1AF6 - chains B and C of the 3 polymer chains in the assembly; structure by X-ray diffraction, 2.40 A resolution.

Chain B (and C):
Name: Maltoporin
From: Escherichia coli
Notes: chain C of this document is another copy of the same molecule, construct and numbering; everything in this record applies to it too
UniProt: P02943 (LAMB_ECOLI); residues 1-421 here correspond to UniProt positions 26-446 (UniProt number = residue number + 25)
Sequence (421 residues; row label = number of the first residue in the row):
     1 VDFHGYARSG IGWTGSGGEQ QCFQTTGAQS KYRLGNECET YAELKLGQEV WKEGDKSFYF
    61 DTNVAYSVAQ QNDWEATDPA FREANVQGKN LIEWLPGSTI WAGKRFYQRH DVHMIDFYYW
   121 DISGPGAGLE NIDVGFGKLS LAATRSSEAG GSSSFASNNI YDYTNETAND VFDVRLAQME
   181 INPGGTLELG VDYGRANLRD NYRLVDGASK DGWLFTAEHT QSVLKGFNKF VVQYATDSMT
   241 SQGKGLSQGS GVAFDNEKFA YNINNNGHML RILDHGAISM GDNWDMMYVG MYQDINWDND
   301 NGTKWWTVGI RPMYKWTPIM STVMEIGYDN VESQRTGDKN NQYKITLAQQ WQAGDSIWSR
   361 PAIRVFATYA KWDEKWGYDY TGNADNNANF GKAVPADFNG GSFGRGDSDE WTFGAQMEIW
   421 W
Disulfide bonds: Cys22-Cys38
Metal / ion sites: Mg2+ site 1: Asp78 (shared with 1 residue of chain A; Asp78(C) of chain C); Mg2+ site 2 near Asp338 (its only coordinating residue here)

Interface between chain B and chain C:
Contacting residue pairs - 77 pairs, chain B then chain C:
  Val1(B) - Phe3(C)  hydrophobic
  Tyr41(B) - Trp74(C)  hydrophobic
  Leu46(B) - Phe3(C)  hydrophobic
  Val50(B) - Pro361(C)
  Trp51(B) - Ile319(C)  hydrophobic
  Trp51(B) - Ala353(C)  hydrophobic
  Trp51(B) - Gly354(C)
  Lys56(B) - Ile319(C)
  Phe58(B) - Gln352(C)
  Phe58(B) - Ala353(C)  hydrophobic
  Phe58(B) - Pro361(C)  hydrophobic
  Phe60(B) - Ile419(C)  hydrophobic
  Phe60(B) - Trp421(C)  hydrophobic
  Val64(B) - Tyr66(C)
  Asp78(B) - Ala76(C)
  Asp78(B) - Thr77(C)
  Asp78(B) - Asp78(C)
  Pro79(B) - Glu75(C)
  Pro79(B) - Ala76(C)
  Pro79(B) - Thr77(C)  hydrogen bond (backbone-backbone)
  Pro79(B) - Pro79(C)
  Ala80(B) - Trp74(C)  hydrophobic
  Ala80(B) - Glu75(C)
  Ala80(B) - Ala76(C)  hydrophobic
  Phe81(B) - Thr40(C)
  Phe81(B) - Ala42(C)  hydrophobic
  Phe81(B) - Tyr66(C)  hydrophobic
  Phe81(B) - Asp73(C)
  Phe81(B) - Glu75(C)  hydrogen bond (backbone-backbone)
  Arg82(B) - Asp73(C)  salt bridge
  Arg82(B) - Trp74(C)
  Ala84(B) - Ser9(C)  hydrogen bond (backbone-side chain)
  Ala84(B) - Met417(C)
  Asn85(B) - Met417(C)
  Val86(B) - Pro361(C)  hydrophobic
  Val86(B) - Ile363(C)
  Val86(B) - Met417(C)  hydrophobic
  Gly88(B) - Ile363(C)
  Leu91(B) - Ile319(C)  hydrophobic
  Ile100(B) - Trp351(C)  hydrophobic
  Ile100(B) - Ile363(C)
  Ala102(B) - Gln416(C)
  Ala102(B) - Met417(C)
  Gly103(B) - Ser9(C)
  Lys104(B) - Ser9(C)  hydrogen bond (backbone-side chain)
  Lys104(B) - Thr40(C)
  Lys104(B) - Asn72(C)  hydrogen bond (side chain-backbone)
  Lys104(B) - Asp73(C)  hydrogen bond (side chain-backbone)
  Lys104(B) - Glu75(C)  salt bridge
  Phe106(B) - Asp73(C)
  Ser123(B) - Asp73(C)
  Pro125(B) - Gly10(C)
  Pro125(B) - Gln70(C)
  Pro125(B) - Gln71(C)
  Pro125(B) - Asn72(C)
  Gly126(B) - Ile11(C)
  Ala127(B) - Ala415(C)  hydrophobic
  Ala143(B) - Ile11(C)
  Thr144(B) - Ile11(C)
  Arg145(B) - Ile11(C)
  Arg145(B) - Gly12(C)  hydrogen bond (side chain-backbone)
  Arg145(B) - Trp13(C)
  Arg145(B) - Glu19(C)
  Arg145(B) - Gln71(C)
  Ser146(B) - Gln71(C)
  Ser146(B) - Asn72(C)
  Ser147(B) - Gln71(C)  hydrogen bond (backbone-backbone)
  Ser147(B) - Asn72(C)  hydrogen bond
  Asp170(B) - Trp13(C)  hydrogen bond
  Asn197(B) - Trp13(C)
  Asn197(B) - Gly17(C)
  Asn197(B) - Gly18(C)  hydrogen bond (side chain-backbone)
  Leu198(B) - Gly17(C)
  Leu198(B) - Gly18(C)  hydrogen bond (backbone-backbone)
  Arg199(B) - Gly17(C)
  Arg199(B) - Gln21(C)
  Asp200(B) - Ser16(C)
Also at the interface, not in a pair above, chain B (49 interface residues in all): Gly47, Gln48, Thr62, Ala65, Tyr66, Ser67, Ile92, Trp101, Gly124, Ala168, Phe172
Also at the interface, not in a pair above, chain C (41 interface residues in all): Val1, Ala7, Leu44, Leu46, Val68

In short:
The interface between chain B and chain C involves 49 residues on one side and 41 on the other; the contacts
include 12 hydrogen bonds and 2 salt bridges. Among the polar pairs are Arg82(B)-Asp73(C), Lys104(B)-Glu75(C)
and Ala84(B)-Ser9(C).
Both chains are Maltoporin (Escherichia coli). Entry 1AF6 (Maltoporin sucrose complex) was determined by X-ray
diffraction together with 1MPQ from the same study.
